6NBH - chains A and N of the 6 polymer chains in the assembly; structure by electron microscopy, 3.50 A resolution.

# Chain A
Molecule: Gs protein alpha subunit
Organism: Bos taurus
Sequence (378 residues; row label = number of the first residue in the row; note: 16 numbers in that range are skipped by the numbering (no residue carries them; nothing is unmodelled there)):
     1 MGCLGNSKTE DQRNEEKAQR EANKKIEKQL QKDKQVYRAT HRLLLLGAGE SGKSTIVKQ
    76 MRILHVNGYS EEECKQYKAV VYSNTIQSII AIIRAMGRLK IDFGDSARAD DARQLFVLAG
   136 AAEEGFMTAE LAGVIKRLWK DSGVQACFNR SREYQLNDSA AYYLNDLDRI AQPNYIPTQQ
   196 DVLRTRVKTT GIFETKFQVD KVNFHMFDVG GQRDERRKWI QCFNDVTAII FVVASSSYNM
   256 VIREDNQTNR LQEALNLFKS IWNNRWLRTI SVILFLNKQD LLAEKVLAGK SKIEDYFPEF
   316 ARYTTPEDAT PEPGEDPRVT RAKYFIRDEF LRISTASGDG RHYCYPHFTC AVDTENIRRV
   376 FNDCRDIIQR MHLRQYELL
Unresolved in the structure: 1-10, 76-204, 252-261, 304-307

# Chain N
Molecule: Nanobody-35
Organism: synthetic construct
Notes: antibody fragment or engineered binder
Sequence (126 residues; row label = number of the first residue in the row):
     1 QVQLQESGGG LVQPGGSLRL SCAASGFTFS NYKMNWVRQA PGKGLEWVSD ISQSGASISY
    61 TGSVKGRFTI SRDNAKNTLY LQMNSLKPED TAVYYCARCP APFTRDCFDV TSTTYAYRGQ
   121 GTQVTV
Disulfide bonds: Cys-22/Cys-96, Cys-99/Cys-107

# Chain A / chain N interface
Pairs across the interface - 26 pairs, chain A then chain N:
  Arg-228(A) / Thr-113(N)  hydrogen bond (side chain-backbone)
  Arg-228(A) / Thr-114(N)
  Asp-229(A) / Thr-111(N)
  Asp-229(A) / Thr-113(N)  hydrogen bond
  Glu-230(A) / Thr-111(N)
  Glu-230(A) / Tyr-115(N)
  Arg-232(A) / Pro-100(N)
  Arg-232(A) / Phe-108(N)
  Arg-232(A) / Tyr-115(N)
  Gln-262(A) / Lys-43(N)  hydrogen bond (backbone-side chain)
  Thr-263(A) / Lys-43(N)
  Thr-263(A) / Gly-44(N)
  Gln-267(A) / Trp-47(N)
  Gln-267(A) / Thr-61(N)
  Glu-268(A) / Val-110(N)
  Asn-271(A) / Trp-47(N)
  Leu-272(A) / Phe-108(N)  hydrophobic
  Ser-275(A) / Asp-106(N)
  Ser-275(A) / Cys-107(N)  hydrogen bond (side chain-backbone)
  Ser-275(A) / Phe-108(N)
  Asn-278(A) / Arg-105(N)
  Asn-279(A) / Asp-106(N)
  Tyr-311(A) / Gly-62(N)
  Tyr-311(A) / Ser-63(N)
  Pro-313(A) / Gly-62(N)
  Glu-314(A) / Lys-65(N)  salt bridge
Interface residues without a listed pair, chain A (20 interface residues in all): Arg-231, Asn-264, Lys-274, Arg-283
Interface residues without a listed pair, chain N (22 interface residues in all): Glu-46, Ser-59, Ser-112, Ala-116, Tyr-117

# Overview
20 residues of chain A face 22 of chain N across their interface, with 4 hydrogen bonds and 1 salt bridge.
Polar contacts include Glu-314(A)/Lys-65(N), Arg-228(A)/Thr-113(N) and Asp-229(A)/Thr-113(N).
Here chain A is Gs protein alpha subunit (Bos taurus) and chain N is Nanobody-35 (synthetic construct). Entry
6NBH (Cryo-EM structure of parathyroid hormone receptor type 1 in complex with a long-acting parathyroid
hormone analog ...) was determined by electron microscopy, deposited together with 6NBF and 6NBI.
